PDB entry 4RSP | X-ray diffraction, 1.62 A resolution | chains A and B

# Chain A
Name: Orf1a protein
From: Middle East respiratory syndrome coronavirus
UniProt: V9TU12 (V9TU12_9BETC); residues 1-306 here correspond to UniProt positions 3248-3553 (UniProt number = residue number + 3247)
Amino-acid sequence (306 residues; row label = number of the first residue in the row):
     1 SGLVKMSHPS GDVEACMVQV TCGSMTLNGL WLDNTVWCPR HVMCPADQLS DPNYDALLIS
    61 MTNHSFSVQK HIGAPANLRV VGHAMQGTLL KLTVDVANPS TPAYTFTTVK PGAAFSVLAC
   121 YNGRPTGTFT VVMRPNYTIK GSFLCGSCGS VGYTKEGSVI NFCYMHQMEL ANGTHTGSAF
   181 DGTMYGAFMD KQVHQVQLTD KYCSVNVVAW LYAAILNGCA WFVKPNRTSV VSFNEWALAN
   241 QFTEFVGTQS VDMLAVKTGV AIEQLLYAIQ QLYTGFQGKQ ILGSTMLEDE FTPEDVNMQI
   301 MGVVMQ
Unresolved in the structure: 305-306
Modified positions: C145 (s-hydroxycysteine; CSO)
From the paper describing this entry:
  - binding site for Peptide inhibitor (chain B): L49, G146, C148, H166, M168, E169, H175, K191, Q192, Q195
  - catalytic residues: H41, G146, C148
  - specificity-determining residues: M25 (proposed by the authors, not directly observed)

# Chain B
Name: Peptide inhibitor
Amino-acid sequence (5 residues; row label = number of the first residue in the row):
     1 XSVLX
Modified positions: BOC (tert-butyl hydrogen carbonate) at position 1; CEV (ethyl (4R)-4-amino-5-[(3S)-2-oxopyrrolidin-3-yl]pentanoate) at position 5

# Chain A / chain B interface
Pairs across the interface (30):
  H41(A) with CEV_5(B)
  L49(A) with L4(B), hydrophobic
  F143(A) with CEV_5(B)
  L144(A) with CEV_5(B)
  C145(A) with CEV_5(B)
  G146(A) with CEV_5(B)
  S147(A) with CEV_5(B)
  C148(A) with CEV_5(B), covalent bond
  H166(A) with CEV_5(B)
  Q167(A) with L4(B); CEV_5(B)
  M168(A) with S2(B); V3(B); L4(B), hydrophobic; CEV_5(B)
  E169(A) with S2(B); V3(B), hydrogen bond (backbone-backbone); CEV_5(B)
  L170(A) with S2(B)
  H175(A) with CEV_5(B)
  D190(A) with L4(B)
  K191(A) with S2(B), hydrogen bond (backbone-side chain); L4(B)
  Q192(A) with S2(B); V3(B); L4(B), hydrogen bond (side chain-backbone)
  V193(A) with BOC_1(B); S2(B), hydrogen bond (backbone-backbone)
  H194(A) with BOC_1(B)
  Q195(A) with S2(B), hydrogen bond
Also at the interface, not in a pair above, chain A (22 interface residues in all): M25, Y54

# Overview
22 residues of chain A face 5 of chain B across their interface; the contacts include 1 covalent bond and 5
hydrogen bonds. Polar pairs include K191(A)-S2(B), Q192(A)-L4(B) and Q195(A)-S2(B). From the paper: catalytic
residues H41(A), G146(A) and C148(A); a binding site for Peptide inhibitor (chain B) at L49(A), G146(A) and
C148(A) among others.
Chain A is Orf1a protein (Middle East respiratory syndrome coronavirus) and chain B is Peptide inhibitor; the
structure, X-ray structure of MERS-CoV nsp5 protease bound with a designed inhibitor, was determined by X-ray
diffraction together with 4YLU from the same study.
